PDB entry 8SV1 | electron microscopy, 3.50 A resolution | chains B and C of the 6 polymer chains in the assembly

Chain B:
Name: Caspase-1
Source organism: Homo sapiens
Notes: EC 3.4.22.36; fragment: subunit P10
UniProt: P29466 (CASP1_HUMAN); residues 317-404 here = UniProt positions 317-404
Amino-acid sequence (88 residues; numbered 317 to 404; the number before each row is that of its first residue):
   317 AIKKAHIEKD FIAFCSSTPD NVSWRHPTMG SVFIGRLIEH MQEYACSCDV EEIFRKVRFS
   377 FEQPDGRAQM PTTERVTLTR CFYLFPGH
Curated features (UniProtKB/Swiss-Prot):
  - mutagenesis: I318 to K320 (Abolished ability to cleave IL18), I318 (I318N: Mediates autoprocessing but is unable to interact with Gasdermin-D (GSDMD) and mediate its cleavage), K320 (K320A: Abolishes cleavage of Gasdermin-D (GSDMD))
From the paper describing this entry:
  - specificity-determining residues: K320, R383 (by similarity / conservation)
  - mutagenesis - R341E, R383E: abolished catalytic activity with Interleukin-18 (chain C)

Chain C:
Name: Interleukin-18
Source organism: Homo sapiens
UniProt: Q14116 (IL18_HUMAN); residue numbers follow UniProt; this construct covers 6-193
Amino-acid sequence (188 residues; row label = number of the first residue in the row):
     6 VEDNCINFVA MKFIDNTLYF IAEDDENLES DYFGKLESKL SVIRNLNDQV LFIDQGNRPL
    66 FEDMTDSDCR DNAPRTIFII SMYKDSQPRG MAVTISVKCE KISTLSCENK IISFKEMNPP
   126 DNIKDTKSDI IFFQRSVPGH DNKMQFESSS YEGYFLACEK ERDLFKLILK KEDELGDRSI
   186 MFTVQNED
Disordered / not traced: 53-80
Curated features (UniProtKB/Swiss-Prot):
  - site (Cleavage): D36, Y37, D71, S72
  - mutagenesis: N12 (N12A: Strongly decreased processing by CASP4 or CASP5; when associated with A-28), E28 (E28A: Strongly decreased processing by CASP4 or CASP5; when associated with A-12), L33 to S35 (Abolished processing by CASP1, CASP4 or CASP5 and maturation), D36 (D36A: Abolished processing by CASP1 or CASP4 or CASP5 and maturation), Y37 to F38 (Does not strongly affect cleavage by CASP4), F38 (F38D: Abolished ability to bind the IL18R1 receptor without affecting its processing by CASP4), K40 (K40A: Reduces binding to IL18R1 and the ability to induce IFNG production), L41 (L41A: Impairs binding to IL18R1 and the ability to induce IFNG production), K44 (K44A: Reduces binding to IL18R1 and the ability to induce IFNG production), V47 to I48 (Decreased binding to CASP4), R49 (R49A: Reduces binding to IL18R1 and the ability to induce IFNG production), D53 (D53A: Reduces binding to IL18R1 and the ability to induce IFNG production), 17 further mutagenesis entries in UniProt
From the paper describing this entry:
  - conformationally variable residues (order/disorder transition): D53 to R80

Interface between chain B and chain C:
Residue-residue contacts - 17 pairs, chain B then chain C:
  S339(B) - E34(C)
  S339(B) - S35(C)
  S339(B) - D36(C)  hydrogen bond (backbone-backbone)
  W340(B) - L33(C)  hydrophobic
  W340(B) - E34(C)
  W340(B) - S35(C)
  R341(B) - L33(C)
  R341(B) - E34(C)  hydrogen bond (backbone-backbone)
  R341(B) - S35(C)
  R341(B) - D36(C)  salt bridge
  H342(B) - E31(C)
  P343(B) - N32(C)
  P343(B) - E34(C)
  G382(B) - E28(C)
  R383(B) - E28(C)  salt bridge
  R383(B) - D29(C)  salt bridge
  R383(B) - L33(C)
Other interface residues (no listed pair), chain B (9 interface residues in all): V348, D381
The authors on this interface:
  - specific contacts: R341(B)-E34(C), R341(B)-D36(C), R383(B)-D29(C)
  - hot spots on chain B (mutagenesis) - R341A: decreased binding to Interleukin-18 (chain C)

Summary:
Chain B and chain C form an interface of 9 and 8 residues respectively; the contacts include 2 hydrogen bonds
and 3 salt bridges. Polar pairs include R341(B)-D36(C), R383(B)-E28(C) and R383(B)-D29(C). The authors report
contacts between R341(B) and E34(C), R341(B) and D36(C) and R383(B) and D29(C). From the paper: R341E and
R383E of chain B abolish catalytic activity with Interleukin-18 (chain C); specificity determinants K320(B)
and R383(B).
Chain B is Caspase-1 and chain C is Interleukin-18, both from Homo sapiens; the structure, Caspase-1 complex
with interleukin-18, was determined by electron microscopy.
